PDB entry 8HFZ | electron microscopy, 2.71 A resolution | chains B and C of the 4 polymer chains in the assembly

# Chain B (and C)
Name: Spike glycoprotein
From: Severe acute respiratory syndrome coronavirus 2
Notes: chain C of this document is another copy of the same molecule, construct and numbering; everything in this record applies to it too
UniProtKB: P0DTC2 (SPIKE_SARS2); residue numbers follow UniProt; this construct covers 1-1217
Chain sequence (1217 residues; row label = number of the first residue in the row):
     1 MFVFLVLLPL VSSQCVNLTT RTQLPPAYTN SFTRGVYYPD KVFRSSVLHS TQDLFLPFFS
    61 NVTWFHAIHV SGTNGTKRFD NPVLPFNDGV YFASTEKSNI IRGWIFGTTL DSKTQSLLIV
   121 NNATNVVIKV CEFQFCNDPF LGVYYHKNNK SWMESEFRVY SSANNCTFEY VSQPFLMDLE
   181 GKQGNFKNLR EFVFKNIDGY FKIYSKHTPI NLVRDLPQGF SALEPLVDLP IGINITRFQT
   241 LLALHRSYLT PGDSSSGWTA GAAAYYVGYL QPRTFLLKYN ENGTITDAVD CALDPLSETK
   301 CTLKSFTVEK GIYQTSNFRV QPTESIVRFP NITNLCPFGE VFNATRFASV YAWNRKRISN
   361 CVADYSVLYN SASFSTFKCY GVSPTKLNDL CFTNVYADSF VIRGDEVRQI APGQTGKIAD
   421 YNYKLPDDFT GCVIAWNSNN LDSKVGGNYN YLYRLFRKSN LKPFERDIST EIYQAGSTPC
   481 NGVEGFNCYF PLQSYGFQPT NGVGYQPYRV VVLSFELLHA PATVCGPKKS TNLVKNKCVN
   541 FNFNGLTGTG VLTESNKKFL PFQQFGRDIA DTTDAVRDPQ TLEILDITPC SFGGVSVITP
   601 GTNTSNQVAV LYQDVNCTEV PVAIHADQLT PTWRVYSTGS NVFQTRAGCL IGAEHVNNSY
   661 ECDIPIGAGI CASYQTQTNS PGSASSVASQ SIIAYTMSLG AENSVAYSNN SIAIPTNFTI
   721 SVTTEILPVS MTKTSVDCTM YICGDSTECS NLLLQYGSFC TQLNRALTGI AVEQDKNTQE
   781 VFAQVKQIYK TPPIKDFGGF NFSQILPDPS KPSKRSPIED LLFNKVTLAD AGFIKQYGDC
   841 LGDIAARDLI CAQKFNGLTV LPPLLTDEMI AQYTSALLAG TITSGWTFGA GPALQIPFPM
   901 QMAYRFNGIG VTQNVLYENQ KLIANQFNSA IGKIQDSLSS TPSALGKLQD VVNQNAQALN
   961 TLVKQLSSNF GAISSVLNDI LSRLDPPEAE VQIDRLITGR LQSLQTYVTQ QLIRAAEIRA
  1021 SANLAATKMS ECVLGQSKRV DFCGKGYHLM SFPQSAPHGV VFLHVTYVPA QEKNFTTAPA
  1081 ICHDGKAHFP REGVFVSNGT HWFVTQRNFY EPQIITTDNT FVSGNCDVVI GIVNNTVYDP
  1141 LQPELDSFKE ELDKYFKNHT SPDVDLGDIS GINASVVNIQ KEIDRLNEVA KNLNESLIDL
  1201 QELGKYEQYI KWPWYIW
Unresolved in the structure: 1-13, 69-76, 143-152, 177-185, 248-260, 677-689, 828-847, 1148-1217 (chain C: 1-13, 69-76, 143-152, 177-185, 248-256, 677-689, 828-847, 1148-1217)
Sequence notes: engineered mutation G682 (Arg in P0DTC2), S683 (Arg in P0DTC2), S685 (Arg in P0DTC2), P817 (Phe in P0DTC2), P892 (Ala in P0DTC2), P899 (Ala in P0DTC2), P942 (Ala in P0DTC2), P986 (Lys in P0DTC2), P987 (Val in P0DTC2)
Curated features (UniProtKB/Swiss-Prot):
  - region: N280 to C301 (Putative superantigen), R403 to D405 (Integrin-binding motif), N448 to F456 (Immunodominant HLA epitope recognized by the CD8+), P681, A684 (Putative superantigen), S816 to Y837 (Fusion peptide 1), K835 to F855 (Fusion peptide 2), D1163 to E1202 (Heptad repeat 2)
  - site: R815, S816 (Cleavage)
  - glycosylation: N17 (N-linked (GlcNAc...) (complex) asparagine), N61 (N-linked (GlcNAc...) (hybrid) asparagine), N74 (N-linked (GlcNAc...) (complex) asparagine), N122 (N-linked (GlcNAc...) (hybrid) asparagine), N149 (N-linked (GlcNAc...) (complex) asparagine), N165 (N-linked (GlcNAc...) (complex) asparagine), N234 (N-linked (GlcNAc...) (high mannose) asparagine), N282 (N-linked (GlcNAc...) (complex) asparagine), T323 (O-linked (GalNAc) threonine), S325 (O-linked (HexNAc...) serine), N331 (N-linked (GlcNAc...) (complex) asparagine), N343 (N-linked (GlcNAc...) (complex) asparagine), N603 (N-linked (GlcNAc...) (hybrid) asparagine), N616 (N-linked (GlcNAc...) (complex) asparagine), N657 (N-linked (GlcNAc...) (complex) asparagine), T676 (O-linked (GlcNAc...) threonine), T678 (O-linked (GlcNAc...) threonine), N709 (N-linked (GlcNAc...) (high mannose) asparagine), N717 (N-linked (GlcNAc...) (hybrid) asparagine), N801 (N-linked (GlcNAc...) (hybrid) asparagine) and 6 more in UniProt
Cystine bridges: C15-C136, C131-C166, C291-C301, C336-C361, C379-C432, C391-C525, C480-C488, C538-C590, C617-C649, C662-C671, C738-C760, C743-C749, C1032-C1043, C1082-C1126
Covalent attachments: N-acetylglucosamine (NAG) linked to N17, N61, N122, N165, N234, N282, N331, N343, N616, N709, N717, N801, N1074, N1098, N1134

# Chain B / chain C interface
Contacting residue pairs (140):
  N317(B) - D737(C)  hydrogen bond
  R319(B) - D737(C)  salt bridge
  R319(B) - T739(C)
  R319(B) - M740(C)
  G381(B) - R983(C)  hydrogen bond (backbone-side chain)
  G381(B) - L984(C)
  V382(B) - R983(C)
  S383(B) - R983(C)  hydrogen bond (backbone-backbone)
  S383(B) - D985(C)  hydrogen bond
  T385(B) - D985(C)
  K386(B) - L981(C)  hydrogen bond (side chain-backbone)
  K386(B) - S982(C)
  K386(B) - R983(C)
  K386(B) - L984(C)  hydrogen bond (side chain-backbone)
  L390(B) - S982(C)
  N394(B) - Y200(C)  hydrogen bond
  Y396(B) - Y200(C)  hydrogen bond
  Y396(B) - P230(C)
  D405(B) - S373(C)
  R408(B) - S373(C)  hydrogen bond (side chain-backbone)
  Q414(B) - T385(C)
  D420(B) - K386(C)  salt bridge
  F464(B) - G232(C)
  E465(B) - G232(C)
  E465(B) - I233(C)
  E465(B) - N234(C)  hydrogen bond (side chain-backbone)
  R466(B) - G232(C)
  R466(B) - I233(C)
  I468(B) - K113(C)
  I468(B) - T114(C)
  I468(B) - Q115(C)
  I468(B) - E132(C)
  S469(B) - K113(C)
  E516(B) - Y200(C)
  L517(B) - R983(C)
  T547(B) - N978(C)  hydrogen bond (backbone-side chain)
  T549(B) - D745(C)
  K558(B) - F43(C)
  F559(B) - F43(C)  hydrophobic
  F562(B) - Y38(C)  hydrophobic
  F562(B) - K41(C)  hydrogen bond (backbone-side chain)
  F562(B) - E224(C)
  F562(B) - P225(C)
  Q563(B) - K41(C)
  Q563(B) - V42(C)
  Q563(B) - F43(C)
  Q563(B) - G283(C)
  Q564(B) - K41(C)
  F565(B) - V42(C)
  F565(B) - F43(C)  hydrogen bond (backbone-backbone)
  G566(B) - F43(C)
  R567(B) - V42(C)
  R567(B) - F43(C)  hydrogen bond (backbone-backbone)
  I569(B) - K964(C)
  A570(B) - N856(C)
  A570(B) - V963(C)  hydrophobic
  D571(B) - S967(C)
  T588(B) - F855(C)
  P589(B) - F855(C)  hydrophobic
  F592(B) - M740(C)  hydrophobic
  F592(B) - K854(C)
  D614(B) - K854(C)  salt bridge
  P665(B) - L864(C)  hydrophobic
  A668(B) - P863(C)  hydrogen bond (backbone-backbone)
  A668(B) - L864(C)
  A668(B) - T866(C)
  G669(B) - L864(C)  hydrogen bond (backbone-backbone)
  G669(B) - T866(C)
  G669(B) - M869(C)
  M697(B) - L865(C)  hydrophobic
  L699(B) - M869(C)  hydrophobic
  L699(B) - Q872(C)
  L699(B) - Y873(C)
  G700(B) - I788(C)
  A701(B) - K786(C)
  A701(B) - Q787(C)
  A701(B) - I788(C)  hydrogen bond (backbone-backbone)
  E702(B) - I788(C)
  E702(B) - K790(C)
  N703(B) - Q787(C)  hydrogen bond
  N703(B) - I788(C)  hydrogen bond (backbone-backbone)
  N703(B) - Y789(C)
  N703(B) - K790(C)  hydrogen bond (backbone-backbone)
  S704(B) - K790(C)
  V705(B) - Y789(C)  hydrophobic
  V705(B) - T883(C)
  V705(B) - Q895(C)
  A706(B) - Q895(C)  hydrogen bond (backbone-side chain)
  Y707(B) - P792(C)  hydrophobic
  Y707(B) - D796(C)
  Y707(B) - F797(C)
  Y707(B) - T883(C)
  Y707(B) - I896(C)
  Y707(B) - F898(C)
  S711(B) - Q895(C)  hydrogen bond
  S711(B) - I896(C)
  S711(B) - P897(C)
  I712(B) - Q895(C)
  A713(B) - L894(C)
  A713(B) - Q895(C)  hydrogen bond (backbone-backbone)
  P715(B) - L894(C)  hydrophobic
  Q957(B) - R765(C)  hydrogen bond
  T961(B) - Q762(C)
  T961(B) - R765(C)  hydrogen bond
  Q965(B) - S758(C)  hydrogen bond
  Q965(B) - Q762(C)  hydrogen bond
  N969(B) - Q755(C)
  F970(B) - Q755(C)  hydrogen bond (backbone-backbone)
  P986(B) - G413(C)
  P986(B) - D427(C)
  P987(B) - P412(C)
  P987(B) - G413(C)
  P987(B) - D427(C)
  R995(B) - D994(C)  salt bridge
  Q1002(B) - Q1002(C)  hydrogen bond
  T1006(B) - Q1005(C)
  Q1010(B) - L1012(C)
  I1013(B) - L1012(C)  hydrophobic
  E1017(B) - R1019(C)  salt bridge
  R1039(B) - E1031(C)  salt bridge
  R1039(B) - R1039(C)
  V1040(B) - S1030(C)
  D1041(B) - G889(C)
  D1041(B) - S1030(C)
  G1046(B) - A890(C)
  P1069(B) - P892(C)
  E1072(B) - P892(C)
  E1072(B) - L894(C)
  T1077(B) - M900(C)
  P1079(B) - Y917(C)  hydrophobic
  F1089(B) - N914(C)
  F1089(B) - Y917(C)  hydrophobic
  P1090(B) - Q913(C)
  V1094(B) - Y904(C)
  R1107(B) - Y904(C)
  R1107(B) - N907(C)
  R1107(B) - Q913(C)
  S1123(B) - N914(C)  hydrogen bond
  S1123(B) - E918(C)  hydrogen bond
  L1141(B) - L1141(C)  hydrophobic
Interface residues without a listed pair, chain B (108 interface residues in all): Q314, T415, G416, K417, G504, K557, L560, Q613, A647, G667, I670, T696, N709, N710, S968, G971, T1009, Y1047, V1068, N1074, A1078, F1121, V1128, V1129, I1130, L1145
Interface residues without a listed pair, chain C (108 interface residues in all): D40, R44, Y369, F374, S735, Y756, G757, N764, T768, Q784, L849, G857, L861, P862, A893, Q920, L966, S975, E988, T1009, I1013, T1027, L1034, G1035, E1111, E1144

# Overview
Chain B and chain C each contribute 108 residues to their interface, with 31 hydrogen bonds and 6 salt
bridges. Polar pairs include R319(B)-D737(C), D420(B)-K386(C) and D614(B)-K854(C).
Chain B and chain C are both Spike glycoprotein (Severe acute respiratory syndrome coronavirus 2); the
structure, Cryo-EM structure of SARS-CoV-2 prototype spike protein in complex with white-tailed deer ACE2, was
determined by electron microscopy, deposited together with 8HFX, 8HFY, 8HG0, 8IFY and 8IFZ.
